Entry 9MF5 (electron microscopy, 3.20 A resolution); this record covers chains B and C of the 3 polymer chains in the assembly.

== Chain B ==
Protein: Serine/threonine-protein phosphatase 2A 56 kDa regulatory subunit gamma isoform
Source organism: Homo sapiens
UniProt: Q13362 (2A5G_HUMAN); numbering as in UniProt (aligned over 1-524)
Sequence (524 residues; numbered 1 to 524; the number before each row is that of its first residue):
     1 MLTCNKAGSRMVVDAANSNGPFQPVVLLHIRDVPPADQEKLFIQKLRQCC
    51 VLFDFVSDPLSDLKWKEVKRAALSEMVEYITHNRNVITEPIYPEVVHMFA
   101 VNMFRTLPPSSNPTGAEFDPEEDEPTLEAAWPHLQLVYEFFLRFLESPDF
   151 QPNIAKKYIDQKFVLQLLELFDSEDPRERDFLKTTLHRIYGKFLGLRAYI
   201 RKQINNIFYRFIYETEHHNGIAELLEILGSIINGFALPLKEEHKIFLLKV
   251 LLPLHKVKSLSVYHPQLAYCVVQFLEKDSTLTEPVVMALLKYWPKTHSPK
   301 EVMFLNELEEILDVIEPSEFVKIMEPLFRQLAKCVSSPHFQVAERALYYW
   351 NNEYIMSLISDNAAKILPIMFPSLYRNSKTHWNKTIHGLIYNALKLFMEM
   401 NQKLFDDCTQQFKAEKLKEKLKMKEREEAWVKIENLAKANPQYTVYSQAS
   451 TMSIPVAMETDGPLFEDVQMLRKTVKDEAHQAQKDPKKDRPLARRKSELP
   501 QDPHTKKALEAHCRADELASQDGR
Not modelled in the structure: 1-37, 404-524

== Chain C ==
Protein: Serine/threonine-protein phosphatase 2A catalytic subunit alpha isoform
Source organism: Homo sapiens
Notes: EC 3.1.3.16
UniProt: P67775 (PP2AA_HUMAN); numbering as in UniProt (aligned over 1-309)
Sequence (309 residues; numbered 1 to 309; the number before each row is that of its first residue):
     1 MDEKVFTKELDQWIEQLNECKQLSESQVKSLCEKAKEILTKESNVQEVRC
    51 PVTVCGDVHGQFHDLMELFRIGGKSPDTNYLFMGDYVDRGYYSVETVTLL
   101 VALKVRYRERITILRGNHESRQITQVYGFYDECLRKYGNANVWKYFTDLF
   151 DYLPLTALVDGQIFCLHGGLSPSIDTLDHIRALDRLQEVPHEGPMCDLLW
   201 SDPDDRGGWGISPRGAGYTFGQDISETFNHANGLTLVSRAHQLVMEGYNW
   251 CHDRNVVTIFSAPNYCYRCGNQAAIMELDDTLKYSFLQFDPAPRRGEPHV
   301 TRRTPDYFL
Not modelled in the structure: 1-2, 296-301
Metal / ion sites: Mn2+ site 1: Asp57, His59, Asp85; Mn2+ site 2: Asp85, Asn117, His167
UniProt features mapped onto this chain:
  - active site: His118 (Proton donor)
  - binding site (Mn(2+)): Asp57, His59, Asp85, Asn117, His167, His241
  - binding site (Zn(2+)): Asp57, His59, Asp85
  - binding site (Fe(3+)): Asp85, Asn117, His167, His241
  - modified residue: Tyr307 (Phosphotyrosine), Leu309 (Leucine methyl ester)
  - natural variant: Gly60 (G60V: In HJS3; uncertain significance), Asp88 (D88G: In HJS3), Gln122 (Q122H: In HJS3), Gln125 to Leu309 (deletion: In HJS3), Tyr127 (Y127C: In HJS3), Asp131 (D131H: In HJS3), His191 (H191R: In HJS3), Arg214 to Leu309 (deletion: In HJS3), Asp223 (D223H: In HJS3; D223V: In HJS3), Tyr265 (Y265C: In HJS3), Phe308 (F308FF: In HJS3)
  - mutagenesis: Asp85 (D85N: Loss of phosphatase activity), Leu309 (L309A: Loss of binding to PP2A B-alpha regulatory subunit)

== How chain B and chain C interact ==
Pairs across the interface - 41 pairs, chain B then chain C:
  Ala116(B) with Tyr91(C), hydrophobic
  Glu117(B) with Tyr91(C); Tyr92(C); Tyr267(C)
  Phe118(B) with Tyr267(C), hydrophobic; Arg268(C)
  Asp119(B) with Arg268(C), hydrogen bond (backbone-side chain)
  Glu122(B) with Arg268(C)
  Asp123(B) with Arg268(C), salt bridge
  Ile212(B) with Arg302(C), hydrogen bond (backbone-side chain)
  Tyr213(B) with Arg302(C), hydrogen bond (backbone-side chain)
  Glu216(B) with Arg302(C), salt bridge; Arg303(C), salt bridge
  Lys256(B) with Arg303(C), hydrogen bond (backbone-side chain); Asp306(C); Tyr307(C), hydrogen bond
  Val257(B) with Arg303(C)
  Lys258(B) with Arg303(C)
  Trp293(B) with Tyr307(C)
  Pro294(B) with Asp306(C)
  Lys295(B) with Leu134(C); Asp306(C), hydrogen bond (backbone-backbone); Tyr307(C); Leu309(C)
  Thr296(B) with Asp131(C); Arg135(C); Asp306(C), hydrogen bond (side chain-backbone)
  Ser298(B) with Tyr130(C); Asp131(C), hydrogen bond
  Pro299(B) with Asp131(C)
  Lys300(B) with Asp306(C), salt bridge
  Pro338(B) with Gln125(C), hydrogen bond (backbone-side chain); Tyr130(C)
  His339(B) with Gln125(C), hydrogen bond (side chain-backbone); Tyr130(C)
  Phe340(B) with Gln122(C); Gln125(C), hydrogen bond (backbone-side chain); Val126(C), hydrophobic
  Trp382(B) with Arg121(C); Gln122(C); Gln125(C)
Also at the interface, not in a pair above, chain B (31 interface residues in all): Asn112, Pro113, Glu124, Glu214, Lys291, Tyr292, His297, Ser337
Also at the interface, not in a pair above, chain C (21 interface residues in all): Arg89, Ala140, Trp143, Cys266

== In short ==
The interface between chain B and chain C involves 31 residues on one side and 21 on the other, with 11
hydrogen bonds and 4 salt bridges. Polar contacts include Asp123(B)-Arg268(C), Glu216(B)-Arg302(C) and
Glu216(B)-Arg303(C).
Here chain B is Serine/threonine-protein phosphatase 2A 56 kDa regulatory subunit gamma isoform and chain C is
Serine/threonine-protein phosphatase 2A catalytic subunit alpha isoform, both from Homo sapiens. Entry 9MF5
(CryoEM structure of the Protein Phosphatase 2A (Abeta-B56gamma-Calpha) holoenzyme complex) was determined by
electron microscopy (same publication as 9MIP).
